Entry 5GWK (X-ray diffraction, 3.15 A resolution); this record covers chains A and C of the 6 polymer chains in the assembly.

# Chain A
Molecule: DNA topoisomerase 2-alpha
From: Homo sapiens
Notes: EC 5.99.1.3
UniProt: P11388 (TOP2A_HUMAN); residues 429-1188 here = UniProt positions 429-1188
Amino-acid sequence (806 residues; numbered 403 to 1208; the number before each row is that of its first residue):
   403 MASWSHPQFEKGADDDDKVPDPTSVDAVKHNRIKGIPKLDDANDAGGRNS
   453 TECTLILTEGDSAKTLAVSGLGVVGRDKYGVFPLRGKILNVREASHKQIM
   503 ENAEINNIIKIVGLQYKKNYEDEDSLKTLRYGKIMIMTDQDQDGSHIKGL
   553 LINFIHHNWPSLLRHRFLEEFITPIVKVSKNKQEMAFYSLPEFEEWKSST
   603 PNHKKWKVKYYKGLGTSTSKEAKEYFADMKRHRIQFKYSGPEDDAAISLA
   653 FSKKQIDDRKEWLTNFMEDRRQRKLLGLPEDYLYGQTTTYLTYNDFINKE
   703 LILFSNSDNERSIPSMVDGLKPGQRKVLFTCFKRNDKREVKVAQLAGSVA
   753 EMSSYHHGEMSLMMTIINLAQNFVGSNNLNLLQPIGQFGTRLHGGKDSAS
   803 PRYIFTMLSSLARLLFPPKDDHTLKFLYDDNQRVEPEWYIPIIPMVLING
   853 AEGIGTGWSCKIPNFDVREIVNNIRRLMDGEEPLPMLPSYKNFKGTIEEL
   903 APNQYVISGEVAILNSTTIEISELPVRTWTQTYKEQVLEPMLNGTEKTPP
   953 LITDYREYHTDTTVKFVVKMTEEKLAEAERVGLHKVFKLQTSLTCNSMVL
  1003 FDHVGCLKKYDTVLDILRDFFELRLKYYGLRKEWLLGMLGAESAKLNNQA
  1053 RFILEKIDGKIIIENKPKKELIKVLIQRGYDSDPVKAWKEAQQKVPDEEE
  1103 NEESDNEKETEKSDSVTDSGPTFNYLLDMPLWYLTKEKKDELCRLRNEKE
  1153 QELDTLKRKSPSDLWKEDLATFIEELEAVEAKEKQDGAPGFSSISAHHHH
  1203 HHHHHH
Not modelled in the structure: 403-435, 947-949, 1096-1120, 1188-1208
Construct notes: expression tag (403-428, 1189-1208)
Swiss-Prot annotation at these positions:
  - region: Lys990 to Ser999 (Interaction with DNA)
  - motif: Ile1018 to Lys1028 (Nuclear export signal)
  - active site: Tyr805 (O-(5'-phospho-DNA)-tyrosine intermediate)
  - binding site (Mg(2+)): Glu461, Asp541, Asp543
  - site: Lys489 (Interaction with DNA), Asn492 (Interaction with DNA), Arg661 (Interaction with DNA), Lys662 (Interaction with DNA), Lys723 (Interaction with DNA), Tyr757 (Interaction with DNA), Ser763 (Interaction with DNA), Arg804 (Transition state stabilizer), Ile856 (Important for DNA bending), Trp931 (Interaction with DNA)
  - modified residue: Ser1106 (Phosphoserine)
  - cross-link (Glycyl lysine isopeptide (Lys-Gly)): Lys440 (interchain with G-Cter in SUMO2), Lys466 (interchain with G-Cter in SUMO2), Lys480 (interchain with G-Cter in SUMO2), Lys529 (interchain with G-Cter in SUMO2), Lys584 (interchain with G-Cter in SUMO2), Lys599 (interchain with G-Cter in SUMO2), Lys614 (interchain with G-Cter in SUMO2), Lys622 (interchain with G-Cter in SUMO2), Lys625 (interchain with G-Cter in SUMO2), Lys632 (interchain with G-Cter in SUMO2), Lys639 (interchain with G-Cter in SUMO2), Lys655 (interchain with G-Cter in SUMO2), Lys662 (interchain with G-Cter in SUMO2), Lys676 (interchain with G-Cter in SUMO2), Lys1075 (interchain with G-Cter in SUMO2), Lys1114 (interchain with G-Cter in SUMO2)
  - natural variant: Arg450 (R450Q: In teniposide (VM-26) resistant cells), Arg487 (R487K: In amsacrine resistant cells)
  - mutagenesis: Glu461 (E461A/C: Impairs bending of target DNA. Strongly reduced DNA cleavage), Asp541 (D541A/C: Impairs bending of target DNA. Strongly reduced DNA cleavage), Asp543 (D543A/C: Impairs bending of target DNA. Strongly reduced DNA cleavage), Asp545 (D545A/C: Strongly reduced DNA cleavage)
Bound ions: Mg2+: Asp541, Asp543
Ligand contacts: Etoposide (EVP; (5S,5aR,8aR,9R)-9-(4-hydroxy-3,5-dimethoxyphenyl)-8-oxo-5,5a,6,8,8a,9-hexahydrofuro[3',4':6,7]naphtho[2,3-d][1,3]dioxol -5-yl 4,6-O-[(1R)-ethylidene]-beta-D-glucopyranoside): Glu461, Gly462, Asp463, Arg487, Gly488, Glu506, Met762, Met766
Reported in the primary citation:
  - binding site for Etoposide: Met762

# Chain C
Molecule: 8-nt DNA strand
Sequence (8 nucleotides; each row starts with the number of its first residue):
     1 AGCCGAGC

# Chain A / chain C interface
Pairs across the interface - 24 pairs, chain A then chain C:
  Glu461(A) - DC8(C)  phosphate contact
  Gly488(A) - DC8(C)  base contact
  Lys489(A) - DG7(C)  base contact
  Lys489(A) - DC8(C)  hydrogen bond to the base
  Asp545(A) - DG7(C)  sugar contact
  Asp545(A) - DC8(C)  sugar contact
  Arg713(A) - DA6(C)  sugar contact
  Arg713(A) - DG7(C)  sugar contact
  Lys723(A) - DG5(C)  phosphate contact
  Lys723(A) - DA6(C)  salt bridge to the phosphate
  Gln726(A) - DA6(C)  hydrogen bond to the phosphate
  Tyr757(A) - DG7(C)  hydrogen bond to the phosphate
  His758(A) - DC8(C)  phosphate contact
  His759(A) - DG7(C)  hydrogen bond to the phosphate
  His759(A) - DC8(C)  salt bridge to the phosphate
  Gly760(A) - DC8(C)  hydrogen bond to the phosphate
  Ser763(A) - DG7(C)  base contact
  Thr767(A) - DA6(C)  hydrogen bond to the phosphate
  Asn770(A) - DG5(C)  hydrogen bond to the phosphate
  Glu854(A) - DC4(C)  phosphate contact
  Glu854(A) - DG5(C)  phosphate contact
  Ile856(A) - DC4(C)  base contact
  Ile856(A) - DG5(C)  hydrogen bond to the base
  Trp931(A) - DC4(C)  hydrogen bond to the phosphate
Other interface residues (no listed pair), chain A (21 interface residues in all): Asp541, Gly725, Met766, Lys798

# Overview
21 residues of chain A face 5 of chain C across their interface; the contacts include 9 hydrogen bonds and 2
salt bridges. Polar pairs include Lys489(A)-DC8(C), Ile856(A)-DG5(C) and Gln726(A)-DA6(C). Ligands of chain A:
Etoposide. From the paper: a binding site for Etoposide at Met762(A).
Here chain A is DNA topoisomerase 2-alpha (Homo sapiens) and chain C is an 8-nt DNA strand. Entry 5GWK (Human
topoisomerase IIalpha in complex with DNA and etoposide) was determined by X-ray diffraction (same publication
as 5GWI and 5GWJ).
